Entry 2Z9W (X-ray diffraction, 1.70 A resolution); this record covers chains A and B.

== Chain A (and B) ==
Molecule: Aspartate aminotransferase
From: Mesorhizobium loti
Notes: EC 2.6.1.30; chain B of this document is another copy of the same molecule, construct and numbering; everything in this record applies to it too
Reference sequence: Q988B8 (Q988B8_RHILO); numbering as in UniProt (aligned over 2-393)
Sequence (392 residues; each row starts with the number of its first residue):
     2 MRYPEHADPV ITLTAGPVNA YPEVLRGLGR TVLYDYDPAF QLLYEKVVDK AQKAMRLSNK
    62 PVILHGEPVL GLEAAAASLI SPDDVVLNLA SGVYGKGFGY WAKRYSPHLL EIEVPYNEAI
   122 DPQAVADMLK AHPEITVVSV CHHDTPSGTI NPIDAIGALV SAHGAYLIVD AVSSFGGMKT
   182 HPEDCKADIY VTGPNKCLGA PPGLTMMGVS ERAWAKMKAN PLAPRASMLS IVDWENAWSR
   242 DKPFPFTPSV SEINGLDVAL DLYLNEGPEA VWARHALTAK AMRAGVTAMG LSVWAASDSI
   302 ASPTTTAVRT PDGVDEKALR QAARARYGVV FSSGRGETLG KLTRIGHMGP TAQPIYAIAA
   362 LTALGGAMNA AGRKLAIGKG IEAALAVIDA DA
Curated features (UniProtKB/Swiss-Prot):
  - binding site (pyridoxal 5'-phosphate): Glu68, Tyr95, Thr146, Arg345
  - modified residue: Lys197 (N6-(pyridoxal phosphate)lysine)
  - mutagenesis: Glu68 (E68A/G: Low but detectable pyridoxamine--pyruvate transaminase activity), Lys197 (K197L: Loss of function), Cys198 (C198A: No effect on enzyme activity), Arg336 (R336A: Strongly decreased affinity for pyruvate)
Covalent attachments: pyridoxal (PXL) linked to Lys197
Small-molecule neighbours: pyridoxal (PXL; 3-hydroxy-5-(hydroxymethyl)-2-methylisonicotinaldehyde): Glu68, Pro69, Val70, Leu73, Tyr95, Cys142, His144, Thr146, Asp171, Val173, Ser174, Asn196
Reported in the primary citation:
  - binding site for pyridoxal: Glu68, Pro69, Tyr95, Cys142, His144, Thr146, Asp171, Val173, Ser174, Lys197
  - contacts within the chain: Thr146-Ser174 (hydrogen bond)
  - binding site for sulfate ion: Tyr95, Arg336, Arg345
  - mutagenesis - E68A, E68G: increased catalytic activity on PMP
  - mutagenesis - E68A, E68G: increased binding to PLP
  - mutagenesis - E68A, E68G: decreased catalytic activity on PM
  - specificity-determining residues: Glu68
  - self-association interface (contacts with another copy of this molecule): Met2 to Arg31
  - catalytic residues: Thr146, Asp171, Lys197 (proposed by the authors, not directly observed)
  - mutagenesis - R336A (20-fold): decreased binding to pyruvate
  - mutagenesis - R336A (2-fold): decreased binding to PM

== Chain A / chain B interface ==
Pairs across the interface - 89 pairs, chain A then chain B:
  Glu6(A) - Pro39(B)
  Glu6(A) - Ala40(B)  hydrogen bond (backbone-backbone)
  His7(A) - Ala40(B)
  His7(A) - Leu43(B)
  Ala8(A) - Ala40(B)
  Asp9(A) - Leu34(B)
  Pro10(A) - Leu34(B)
  Pro10(A) - Asp38(B)
  Thr15(A) - Tyr35(B)
  Gly17(A) - Tyr35(B)
  Pro18(A) - Leu34(B)
  Pro18(A) - Tyr35(B)
  Pro18(A) - Asp36(B)
  Pro18(A) - Thr248(B)
  Pro18(A) - Val251(B)  hydrophobic
  Val19(A) - Val33(B)
  Asn20(A) - Thr32(B)
  Asn20(A) - Val33(B)
  Leu26(A) - Gly30(B)
  Leu26(A) - Arg31(B)
  Leu26(A) - Val33(B)  hydrophobic
  Leu29(A) - Leu29(B)
  Leu29(A) - Ser252(B)
  Gly30(A) - Leu26(B)
  Arg31(A) - Leu26(B)
  Thr32(A) - Asn20(B)
  Val33(A) - Val19(B)
  Val33(A) - Asn20(B)  hydrogen bond (backbone-side chain)
  Val33(A) - Leu26(B)  hydrophobic
  Leu34(A) - Asp9(B)
  Leu34(A) - Pro10(B)
  Leu34(A) - Pro18(B)
  Tyr35(A) - Thr15(B)
  Tyr35(A) - Gly17(B)
  Tyr35(A) - Val331(B)  hydrophobic
  Tyr35(A) - Phe332(B)
  Tyr35(A) - Ser333(B)
  Tyr35(A) - Ser334(B)  hydrogen bond (side chain-backbone)
  Asp36(A) - Pro18(B)
  Asp38(A) - Pro10(B)
  Asp38(A) - Arg325(B)  salt bridge
  Asp38(A) - Val331(B)
  Pro39(A) - Glu6(B)
  Pro39(A) - Arg325(B)
  Ala40(A) - Glu6(B)  hydrogen bond (backbone-backbone)
  Ala40(A) - His7(B)
  Ala40(A) - Ala8(B)
  Ala40(A) - Asp9(B)
  Ala40(A) - Arg325(B)
  Leu43(A) - His7(B)
  Glu68(A) - Phe247(B)
  Glu68(A) - Thr248(B)
  Val70(A) - Met229(B)  hydrophobic
  Val70(A) - Phe247(B)  hydrophobic
  Leu71(A) - Met229(B)
  Glu74(A) - Ser228(B)  hydrogen bond
  Glu74(A) - Met229(B)  hydrogen bond (side chain-backbone)
  Trp102(A) - Ala227(B)  hydrogen bond (side chain-backbone)
  Arg105(A) - Arg226(B)  hydrogen bond (side chain-backbone)
  Arg105(A) - Ala227(B)  hydrogen bond (side chain-backbone)
  Pro202(A) - Ser252(B)
  Pro203(A) - Thr248(B)
  Pro203(A) - Pro249(B)
  Pro203(A) - Ser250(B)
  Arg226(A) - Arg105(B)  hydrogen bond (backbone-side chain)
  Ala227(A) - Trp102(B)  hydrogen bond (backbone-side chain)
  Ala227(A) - Arg105(B)  hydrogen bond (backbone-side chain)
  Ser228(A) - Glu74(B)  hydrogen bond
  Met229(A) - Val70(B)  hydrophobic
  Met229(A) - Leu71(B)
  Met229(A) - Glu74(B)  hydrogen bond (backbone-side chain)
  Phe247(A) - Val70(B)  hydrophobic
  Thr248(A) - Pro18(B)
  Thr248(A) - Glu68(B)
  Thr248(A) - Pro203(B)
  Pro249(A) - Pro203(B)
  Ser250(A) - Pro203(B)
  Val251(A) - Pro18(B)  hydrophobic
  Ser252(A) - Leu29(B)
  Ser252(A) - Pro202(B)
  Glu253(A) - Glu253(B)
  Arg325(A) - Asp38(B)  salt bridge
  Arg325(A) - Pro39(B)
  Arg325(A) - Ala40(B)
  Val331(A) - Tyr35(B)  hydrophobic
  Val331(A) - Asp38(B)
  Phe332(A) - Tyr35(B)
  Ser333(A) - Tyr35(B)
  Ser334(A) - Tyr35(B)  hydrogen bond (backbone-side chain)
Other interface residues (no listed pair), chain A (53 interface residues in all): Thr13, Ala21, Gly204, Leu230, Pro246, Arg336
Other interface residues (no listed pair), chain B (54 interface residues in all): Thr13, Ala21, Tyr101, Gly204, Leu230, Pro246, Arg336

== In short ==
The interface between chain A and chain B involves 53 residues on one side and 54 on the other; the contacts
include 15 hydrogen bonds and 2 salt bridges. Polar contacts include Asp38(A)-Arg325(B), Val33(A)-Asn20(B) and
Tyr35(A)-Ser334(B). The paper reports catalytic residues Thr146(A), Asp171(A) and Lys197(A); E68A and E68G of
chain A increase catalytic activity on PMP.
Both chains are Aspartate aminotransferase (Mesorhizobium loti). Entry 2Z9W (Crystal structure of
pyridoxamine-pyruvate aminotransferase complexed with pyridoxal) was determined by X-ray diffraction,
deposited together with 2Z9U, 2Z9V and 2Z9X.
